Entry 9IUZ (electron microscopy, 3.19 A resolution); this record covers chains B and A of the 3 polymer chains in the assembly.

== Chain B (and A) ==
Molecule: Phytochrome B
From: Arabidopsis thaliana
Notes: chain A of this document is another copy of the same molecule, construct and numbering; everything in this record applies to it too
UniProt: P14713 (PHYB_ARATH); numbering as in UniProt (aligned over 1-908)
Sequence (913 residues; numbered -4 to 908; the number before each row is that of its first residue; numbers below 1 keep their minus sign (Gly-4 is residue -4)):
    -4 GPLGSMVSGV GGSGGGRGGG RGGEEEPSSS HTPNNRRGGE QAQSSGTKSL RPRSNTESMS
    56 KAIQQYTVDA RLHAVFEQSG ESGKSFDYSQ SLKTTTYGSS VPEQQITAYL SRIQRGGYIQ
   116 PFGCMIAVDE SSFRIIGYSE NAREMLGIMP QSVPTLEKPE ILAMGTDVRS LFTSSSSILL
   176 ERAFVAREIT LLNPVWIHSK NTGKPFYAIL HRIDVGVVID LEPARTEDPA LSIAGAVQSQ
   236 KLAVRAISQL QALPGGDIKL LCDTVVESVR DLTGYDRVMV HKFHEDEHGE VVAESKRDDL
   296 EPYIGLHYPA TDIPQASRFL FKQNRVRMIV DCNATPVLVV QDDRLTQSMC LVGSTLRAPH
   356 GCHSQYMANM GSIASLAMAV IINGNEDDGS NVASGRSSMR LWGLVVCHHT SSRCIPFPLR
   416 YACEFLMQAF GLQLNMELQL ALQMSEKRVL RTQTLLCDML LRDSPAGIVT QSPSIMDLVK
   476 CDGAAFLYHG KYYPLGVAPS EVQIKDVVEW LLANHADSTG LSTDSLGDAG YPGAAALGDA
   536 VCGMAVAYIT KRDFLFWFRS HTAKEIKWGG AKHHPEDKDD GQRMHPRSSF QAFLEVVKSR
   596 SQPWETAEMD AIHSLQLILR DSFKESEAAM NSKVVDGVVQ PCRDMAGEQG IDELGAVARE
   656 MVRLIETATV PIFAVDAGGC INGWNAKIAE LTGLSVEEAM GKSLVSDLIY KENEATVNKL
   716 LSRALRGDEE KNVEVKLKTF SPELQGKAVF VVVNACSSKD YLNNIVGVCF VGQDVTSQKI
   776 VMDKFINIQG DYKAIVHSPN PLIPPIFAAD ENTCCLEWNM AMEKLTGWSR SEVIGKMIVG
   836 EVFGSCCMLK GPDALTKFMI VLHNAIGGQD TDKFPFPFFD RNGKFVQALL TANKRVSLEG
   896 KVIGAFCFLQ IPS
Disordered / not traced: -4 to 52, 92-94, 146-154, 381-391, 566-574, 622-908 (chain A: -4 to 110, 145-155, 381-391, 566-576, 622-908)
Sequence notes: expression tag (-4 to 0); engineered mutation His276 (Tyr in P14713)
Residues lining bound ligands: O6E (3-[5-[[(3R,4R)-3-ethyl-4-methyl-5-oxidanylidene-3,4-dihydropyrrol-2-yl]methyl]-2-[[5-[(4-ethyl-3-methyl-5-oxidanylidene-pyrrol-2-yl)methyl]-3-(3-hydroxy-3-oxopropyl)-4-methyl-1H-pyrrol-2-yl]methyl]-4-methyl-1H-pyrrol-3-yl]propanoic acid): His276, Leu301, Tyr303, Thr306, Asp307, Ile308, Pro309, Ser312, Phe316, Arg322, Ile324, Arg352, Pro354, His355, Cys357, His358, Tyr361, Met365, Ser370, Ala372, Val401, His403, Met579, Pro581
Curated features (UniProtKB/Swiss-Prot):
  - binding site (phytochromobilin): Cys357
  - natural variant: Gly9 to Arg12 (deletion: In strain: cv. Kas-1), Glu19 (E19K: In strain: cv. Kas-1), Ile143 (I143L: In strain: cv. Kas-1)
What the authors report for this chain:
  - binding site for O6E: His276
  - conformationally variable residues (side-chain flip): His276
  - mutagenesis - L226Y, F420E: decreased binding to Phytochrome-interacting factor 6

== How chain B and chain A interact ==
Contacting residue pairs (46; chain B residue first):
  Thr185(B) - Gln233(A)
  Leu186(B) - Gln233(A)  hydrogen bond (backbone-side chain)
  Leu187(B) - Gln233(A)
  Asn188(B) - Gln233(A)
  Asn188(B) - Lys236(A)
  Pro189(B) - Val232(A)
  Trp191(B) - Ala225(A)
  Tyr202(B) - Ile228(A)
  Asp223(B) - Ser170(A)
  Ala225(B) - Trp191(A)
  Leu226(B) - Arg177(A)
  Ile228(B) - Trp191(A)  hydrophobic
  Ile228(B) - Ser227(A)
  Ala231(B) - Gln235(A)
  Val232(B) - Pro189(A)
  Gln233(B) - Leu186(A)
  Gln235(B) - Gln235(A)  hydrogen bond
  Gln235(B) - Phe420(A)
  Lys236(B) - Leu186(A)
  Lys236(B) - Asn188(A)
  Leu237(B) - Leu186(A)  hydrophobic
  Val239(B) - Phe420(A)  hydrophobic
  Arg240(B) - Leu186(A)
  Ile242(B) - Gln423(A)
  Ser243(B) - Gln423(A)
  Gln246(B) - Leu427(A)
  Ile376(B) - Gln246(A)
  Asn378(B) - Leu248(A)
  Ser392(B) - Ala247(A)  hydrogen bond (backbone-backbone)
  Pro413(B) - Gln235(A)
  Tyr416(B) - Lys236(A)
  Phe420(B) - Ile242(A)  hydrophobic
  Phe420(B) - Phe420(A)
  Gln423(B) - Val239(A)
  Gln423(B) - Ile242(A)
  Gln423(B) - Ser243(A)
  Gln423(B) - Gln246(A)  hydrogen bond
  Leu427(B) - Gln246(A)
  Gln428(B) - Leu427(A)
  Met431(B) - Met431(A)  hydrophobic
  Met431(B) - Gln434(A)
  Gln434(B) - Leu435(A)
  Leu435(B) - Leu435(A)  hydrophobic
  Gln438(B) - Met439(A)
  Gln438(B) - Lys442(A)
  Lys442(B) - Gln438(A)  hydrogen bond
Interface residues without a listed pair, chain B (46 interface residues in all): Ile184, Pro224, Ser227, Ala229, Arg320, Met394, Phe412, Glu419, Asn430, Met439
Interface residues without a listed pair, chain A (38 interface residues in all): Leu174, Pro224, Ala229, Leu237, Pro249, Ile376, Tyr416, Ala424, Asn430, Glu441

== Overview ==
The interface between chain B and chain A involves 46 residues on one side and 38 on the other, with 5
hydrogen bonds. Polar contacts include Leu186(B)-Gln233(A), Gln235(B)-Gln235(A) and Gln423(B)-Gln246(A). From
the paper: a binding site for O6E at His276(B); L226Y and F420E of chain B reduce binding to
Phytochrome-interacting factor 6.
Chain B and chain A are both Phytochrome B (Arabidopsis thaliana); the structure, Constitutively active
mutant(Y276H) of Arabidopsis phytochrome B(phyB) in complex with phytochrome-interacting factor 6(PIF6), was
determined by electron microscopy, deposited together with 8YB4.
